6UUC - chains DDD and 222 of the 9 polymer chains in the assembly; structure by X-ray diffraction, 4.10 A resolution (low resolution: residue-level contacts below are approximate; hydrogen-bond / salt-bridge calls are withheld).

# Chain DDD
Name: DNA-directed RNA polymerase subunit beta'
From: Escherichia coli
Notes: EC 2.7.7.6
Reference sequence: P0A8T7 (RPOC_ECOLI); residues 1-1407 here = UniProt positions 1-1407
Sequence (1407 residues; numbered 1 to 1407; the number before each row is that of its first residue):
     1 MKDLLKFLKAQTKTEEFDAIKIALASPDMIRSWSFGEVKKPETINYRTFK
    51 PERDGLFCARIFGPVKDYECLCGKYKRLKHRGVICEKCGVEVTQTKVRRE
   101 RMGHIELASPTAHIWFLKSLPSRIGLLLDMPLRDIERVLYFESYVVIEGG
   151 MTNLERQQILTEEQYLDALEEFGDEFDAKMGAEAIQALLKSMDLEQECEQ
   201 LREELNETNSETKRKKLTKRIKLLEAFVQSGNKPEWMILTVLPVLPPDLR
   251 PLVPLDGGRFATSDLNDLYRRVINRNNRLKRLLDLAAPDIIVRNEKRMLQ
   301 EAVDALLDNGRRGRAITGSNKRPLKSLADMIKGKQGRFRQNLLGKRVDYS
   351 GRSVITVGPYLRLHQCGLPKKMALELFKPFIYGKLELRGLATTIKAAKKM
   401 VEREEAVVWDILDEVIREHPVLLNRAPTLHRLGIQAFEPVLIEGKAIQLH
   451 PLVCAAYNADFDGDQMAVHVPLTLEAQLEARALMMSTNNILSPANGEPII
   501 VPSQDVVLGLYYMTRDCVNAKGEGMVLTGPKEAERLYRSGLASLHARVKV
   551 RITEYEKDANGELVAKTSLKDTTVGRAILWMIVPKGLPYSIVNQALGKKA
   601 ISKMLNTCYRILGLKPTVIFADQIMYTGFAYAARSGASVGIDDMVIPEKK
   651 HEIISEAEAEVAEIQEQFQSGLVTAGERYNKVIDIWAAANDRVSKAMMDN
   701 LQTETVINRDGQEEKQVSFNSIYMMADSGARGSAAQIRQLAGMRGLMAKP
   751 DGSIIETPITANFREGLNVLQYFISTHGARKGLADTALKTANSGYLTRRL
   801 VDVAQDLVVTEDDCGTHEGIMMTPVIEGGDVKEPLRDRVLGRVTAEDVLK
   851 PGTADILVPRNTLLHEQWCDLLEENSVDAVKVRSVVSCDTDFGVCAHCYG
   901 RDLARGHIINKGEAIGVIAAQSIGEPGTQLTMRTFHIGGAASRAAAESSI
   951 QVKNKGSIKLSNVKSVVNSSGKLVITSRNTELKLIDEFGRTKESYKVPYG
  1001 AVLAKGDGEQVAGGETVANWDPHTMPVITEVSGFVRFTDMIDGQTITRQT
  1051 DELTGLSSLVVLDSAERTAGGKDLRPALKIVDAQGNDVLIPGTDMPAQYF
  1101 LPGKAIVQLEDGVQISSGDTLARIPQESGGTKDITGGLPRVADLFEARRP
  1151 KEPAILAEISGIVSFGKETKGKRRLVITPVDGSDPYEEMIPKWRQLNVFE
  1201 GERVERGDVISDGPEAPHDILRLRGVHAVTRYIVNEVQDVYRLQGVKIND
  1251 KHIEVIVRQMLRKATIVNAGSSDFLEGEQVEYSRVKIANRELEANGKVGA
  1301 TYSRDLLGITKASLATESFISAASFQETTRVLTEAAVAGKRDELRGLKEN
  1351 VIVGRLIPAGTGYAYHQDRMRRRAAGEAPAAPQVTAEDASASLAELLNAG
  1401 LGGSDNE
Disordered / not traced: 1-14, 932-943, 1377-1407
Bound ions: Zn2+ site 1: Cys72, Cys85, Cys88; Mg2+: Asp460, Asp462, Asp464 (shared with 1 residue of chain 333); Zn2+ site 2: Cys814, Cys895
Ligand contacts: ATP: Arg425, Asn458, Asp460, Arg731
Swiss-Prot annotation at these positions:
  - binding site (Zn(2+)): Cys70, Cys72, Cys85, Cys88, Cys814, Cys888, Cys895, Cys898
  - binding site (Mg(2+)): Asp460, Asp462, Asp464
  - modified residue: Lys983 (N6-acetyllysine)
  - mutagenesis: Gln504 (Q504P: Resistant to antibiotics salinamide A and B), Asn690 (N690D: Resistant to antibiotics salinamide A and B), Met697 (M697V: Resistant to antibiotics salinamide A and B), Ala735 (A735T: Resistant to antibiotics salinamide A and B), Arg738 (R738C/H/P/S: Resistant to antibiotics salinamide A and B), Ala748 (A748E: Resistant to antibiotics salinamide A and B), Pro758 (P758S/T: Resistant to antibiotics salinamide A and B), Phe763 (F763C: Resistant to antibiotics salinamide A and B), Ser775 (S775A: Resistant to antibiotics salinamide A and B), Ala779 (A779T/V: Resistant to antibiotics salinamide A and B), Arg780 (R780C: Resistant to antibiotics salinamide A and B), Gly782 (G782A/C: Resistant to antibiotics salinamide A and B), 1 further mutagenesis entry in UniProt

# Chain 222
Molecule: Synthetic DNA 50-MER (promoter template strand)
Sequence (50 nucleotides; numbered 3 to 52; the number before each row is that of its first residue):
     3 TCCGCGTCAGACTCGTAGGATTATAGCATACGTGAGGTGGGATGTCAAGG
Disordered / not traced: 38-52

# How chain DDD and chain 222 interact
Contacting residue pairs (27; chain DDD residue first):
  Lys87(DDD) - DG36(222)
  Arg259(DDD) - DG21(222)
  Arg259(DDD) - DA22(222)
  Arg311(DDD) - DC10(222)
  Ser319(DDD) - DA22(222)
  Ser319(DDD) - DT23(222)
  Asn320(DDD) - DG21(222)
  Asn320(DDD) - DA22(222)
  Lys334(DDD) - DC14(222)
  Arg339(DDD) - DG12(222)
  Arg346(DDD) - DC16(222)
  Arg352(DDD) - DC16(222)
  Ala426(DDD) - DC14(222)
  Ala426(DDD) - DT15(222)
  Pro427(DDD) - DC14(222)
  Ala791(DDD) - DG12(222)
  Ala791(DDD) - DA13(222)
  Gly794(DDD) - DA13(222)
  Tyr795(DDD) - DA11(222)
  Tyr795(DDD) - DG12(222)
  Tyr795(DDD) - DA13(222)
  Gln1326(DDD) - DA11(222)
  Gln1326(DDD) - DG12(222)
  Glu1327(DDD) - DA11(222)
  Thr1329(DDD) - DC10(222)
  Arg1330(DDD) - DT9(222)
  Arg1330(DDD) - DC10(222)
Also at the interface, not in a pair above, chain DDD (22 interface residues in all): Lys332, Ala787, Thr790, Thr1328

# Overview
Chain DDD and chain 222 form an interface of 22 and 12 residues respectively. Ligands of chain DDD: ATP.
Curated annotation (UniProt) lists 8 Zn2+-binding residues, 3 Mg2+-binding residues and 13 mutagenesis sites
on chain DDD.
Here chain DDD is DNA-directed RNA polymerase subunit beta' (Escherichia coli) and chain 222 is Synthetic DNA
50-MER (promoter template strand). Entry 6UUC (E. coli sigma-S transcription initiation complex with a 3-nt
RNA and a mismatching ATP ("Fresh" crystal ...) was determined by X-ray diffraction, deposited together with
6UTV, 6UTW, 6UTX, 6UTY, 6UTZ, 6UU0 and 11 further entries.
